Entry 7ADT (X-ray diffraction, 2.21 A resolution); this record covers chains A and B of the 4 polymer chains in the assembly.

[Chain A (and B)]
Name: Apoptosis inhibitor
Organism: Orf virus
Notes: chain B of this document is another copy of the same molecule, construct and numbering; everything in this record applies to it too
Reference sequence: A0A0R8HV90 (A0A0R8HV90_ORFV); numbering as in UniProt (aligned over 1-143)
Chain sequence (148 residues; numbered -4 to 143; the number before each row is that of its first residue; numbers below 1 keep their minus sign (Gly-4 is residue -4)):
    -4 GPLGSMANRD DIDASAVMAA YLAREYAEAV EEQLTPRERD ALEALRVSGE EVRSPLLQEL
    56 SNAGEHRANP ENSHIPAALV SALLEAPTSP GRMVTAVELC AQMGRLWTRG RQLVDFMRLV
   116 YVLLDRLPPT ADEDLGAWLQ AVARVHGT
Disordered / not traced: -4 to 4, 61-66, 82, 142-143 (chain B: -4 to 4, 61-66, 82, 143)
Sequence notes: expression tag (-4 to 0)
Ion coordination: Mg2+ site 1 near Asp5 (its only coordinating residue here); Mg2+ site 2 near Asp6 (its only coordinating residue here); Mg2+ site 3 near Glu20 (its only coordinating residue here); Mg2+ site 4 near Val25 (its only coordinating residue here); Mg2+ site 5: Arg41 (shared with Tyr16(B) of chain B); Mg2+ site 6 near Glu60 (its only coordinating residue here); Mg2+ site 7 near Glu80 (its only coordinating residue here); Mg2+ site 8 near Ala81 (its only coordinating residue here)

[Interface between chain A and chain B]
Contacting residue pairs (88; chain A residue first):
  Asp5(A) - Asp127(B)
  Asp5(A) - Glu128(B)
  Asp6(A) - Arg32(B)  salt bridge
  Ile7(A) - Arg32(B)
  Ile7(A) - Glu33(B)
  Ile7(A) - Asp127(B)
  Ile7(A) - Leu130(B)
  Ile7(A) - Gly131(B)
  Asp8(A) - Glu33(B)  hydrogen bond (backbone-side chain)
  Asp8(A) - Asp127(B)
  Ala9(A) - Ala126(B)
  Ala9(A) - Asp127(B)  hydrogen bond (backbone-side chain)
  Ala9(A) - Leu130(B)  hydrophobic
  Ala11(A) - Val25(B)
  Val12(A) - Glu33(B)
  Val12(A) - Leu37(B)
  Met13(A) - Val92(B)  hydrophobic
  Met13(A) - Leu122(B)  hydrophobic
  Met13(A) - Leu130(B)  hydrophobic
  Ala15(A) - Val25(B)  hydrophobic
  Tyr16(A) - Leu37(B)  hydrophobic
  Tyr16(A) - Leu40(B)  hydrophobic
  Tyr16(A) - Arg41(B)
  Tyr16(A) - Arg48(B)
  Tyr16(A) - Val92(B)  hydrophobic
  Tyr16(A) - Glu93(B)  hydrogen bond
  Tyr16(A) - Ala96(B)  hydrophobic
  Leu17(A) - Val92(B)
  Leu17(A) - Cys95(B)  hydrophobic
  Leu17(A) - Ala96(B)
  Leu17(A) - Leu118(B)  hydrophobic
  Ala18(A) - Ala18(B)
  Ala18(A) - Ala22(B)  hydrophobic
  Arg19(A) - Arg19(B)
  Arg19(A) - Ala22(B)
  Arg19(A) - Glu26(B)  salt bridge
  Glu20(A) - Arg41(B)  salt bridge
  Tyr21(A) - Gly99(B)
  Tyr21(A) - Trp102(B)  hydrogen bond (side chain-backbone)
  Tyr21(A) - Leu108(B)
  Tyr21(A) - Phe111(B)  hydrophobic
  Ala22(A) - Ala18(B)  hydrophobic
  Ala22(A) - Arg19(B)
  Glu23(A) - Arg19(B)  salt bridge
  Ala24(A) - Gly99(B)
  Ala24(A) - Arg100(B)
  Ala24(A) - Thr103(B)
  Val25(A) - Ala11(B)
  Val25(A) - Ala15(B)  hydrophobic
  Glu26(A) - Arg19(B)  salt bridge
  Gln28(A) - Thr103(B)
  Gln28(A) - Arg104(B)  hydrogen bond (backbone-side chain)
  Leu29(A) - Ala15(B)  hydrophobic
  Leu29(A) - Arg104(B)
  Arg32(A) - Asp5(B)
  Arg32(A) - Ile7(B)
  Glu33(A) - Ile7(B)
  Glu33(A) - Asp8(B)  hydrogen bond (side chain-backbone)
  Glu33(A) - Val12(B)
  Glu33(A) - Arg104(B)  salt bridge
  Ala36(A) - Ile7(B)  hydrophobic
  Ala36(A) - Val12(B)
  Leu37(A) - Val12(B)  hydrophobic
  Leu37(A) - Tyr16(B)  hydrophobic
  Arg41(A) - Tyr16(B)
  Val92(A) - Met13(B)  hydrophobic
  Val92(A) - Tyr16(B)  hydrophobic
  Val92(A) - Leu17(B)
  Glu93(A) - Tyr16(B)  hydrogen bond
  Cys95(A) - Leu17(B)  hydrophobic
  Ala96(A) - Leu17(B)
  Gly99(A) - Tyr21(B)
  Arg100(A) - Glu20(B)  salt bridge
  Arg100(A) - Ala24(B)
  Trp102(A) - Tyr21(B)  hydrogen bond (backbone-side chain)
  Thr103(A) - Gln28(B)
  Arg104(A) - Gln28(B)  hydrogen bond (side chain-backbone)
  Arg104(A) - Glu33(B)  salt bridge
  Leu108(A) - Tyr21(B)
  Phe111(A) - Tyr21(B)  hydrophobic
  Met112(A) - Met112(B)
  Leu118(A) - Leu17(B)  hydrophobic
  Asp127(A) - Ile7(B)
  Asp127(A) - Asp8(B)
  Asp127(A) - Ala9(B)  hydrogen bond (side chain-backbone)
  Leu130(A) - Ala9(B)  hydrophobic
  Leu130(A) - Met13(B)  hydrophobic
  Gly131(A) - Ile7(B)
Interface residues without a listed pair, chain A (55 interface residues in all): Ser10, Thr30, Leu40, Arg48, Val109, Val115, Tyr116, Leu119, Leu122, Ala126, Glu128, Leu134
Interface residues without a listed pair, chain B (56 interface residues in all): Asp6, Ser10, Glu23, Leu29, Ala36, Gly44, Met88, Val109, Val115, Tyr116, Leu119, Leu134

[In short]
The interface between chain A and chain B involves 55 residues on one side and 56 on the other, with 10
hydrogen bonds and 8 salt bridges. Among the polar pairs are Asp6(A)-Arg32(B), Arg19(A)-Glu26(B) and
Glu20(A)-Arg41(B).
Both chains are Apoptosis inhibitor (Orf virus). Entry 7ADT (Orf virus Apoptosis inhibitor ORFV125) was
determined by X-ray diffraction.
